Entry 9JPU (electron microscopy, 3.25 A resolution); this record covers chains C and L of the 9 polymer chains in the assembly.

[Chain C]
Molecule: V(D)J recombination-activating protein 1
Organism: Mus musculus
Notes: EC 3.1.-.-, 2.3.2.27
Reference sequence: P15919 (RAG1_MOUSE); residue numbers follow UniProt; this construct covers 1-1040
Chain sequence (1040 residues; each row starts with the number of its first residue):
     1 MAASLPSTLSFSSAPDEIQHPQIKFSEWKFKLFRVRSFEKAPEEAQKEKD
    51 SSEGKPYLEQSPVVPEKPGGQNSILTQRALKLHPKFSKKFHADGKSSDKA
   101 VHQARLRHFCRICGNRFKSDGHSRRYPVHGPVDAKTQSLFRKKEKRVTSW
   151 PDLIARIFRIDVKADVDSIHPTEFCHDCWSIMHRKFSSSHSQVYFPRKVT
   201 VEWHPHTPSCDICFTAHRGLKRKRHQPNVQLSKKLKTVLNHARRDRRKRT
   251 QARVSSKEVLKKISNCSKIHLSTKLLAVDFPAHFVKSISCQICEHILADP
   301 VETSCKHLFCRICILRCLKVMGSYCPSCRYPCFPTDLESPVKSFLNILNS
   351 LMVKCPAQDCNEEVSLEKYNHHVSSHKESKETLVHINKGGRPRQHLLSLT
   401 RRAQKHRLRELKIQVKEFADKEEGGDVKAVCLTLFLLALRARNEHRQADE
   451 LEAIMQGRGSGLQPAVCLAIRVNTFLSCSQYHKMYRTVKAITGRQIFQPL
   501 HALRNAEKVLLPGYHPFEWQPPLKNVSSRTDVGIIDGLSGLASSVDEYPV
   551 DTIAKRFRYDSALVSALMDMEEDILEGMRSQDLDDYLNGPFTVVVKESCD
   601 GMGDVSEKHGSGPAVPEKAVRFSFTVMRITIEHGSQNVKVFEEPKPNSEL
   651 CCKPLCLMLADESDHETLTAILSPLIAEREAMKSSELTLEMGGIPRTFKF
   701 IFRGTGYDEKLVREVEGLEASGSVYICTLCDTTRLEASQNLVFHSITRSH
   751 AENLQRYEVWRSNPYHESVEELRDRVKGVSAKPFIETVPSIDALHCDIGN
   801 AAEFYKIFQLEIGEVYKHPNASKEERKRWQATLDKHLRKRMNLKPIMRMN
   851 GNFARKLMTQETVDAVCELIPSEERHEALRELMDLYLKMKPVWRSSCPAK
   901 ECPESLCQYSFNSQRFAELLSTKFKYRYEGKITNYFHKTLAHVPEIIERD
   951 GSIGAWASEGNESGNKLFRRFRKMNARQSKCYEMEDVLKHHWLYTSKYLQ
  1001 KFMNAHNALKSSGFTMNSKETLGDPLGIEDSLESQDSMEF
Unresolved in the structure: 1-460, 1008-1040
Bound ions: Ca2+: Asp600, Glu962 (shared with 1 residue of chain G); Zn2+: Cys727, Cys730, His937, His942
Curated features (UniProtKB/Swiss-Prot):
  - zinc finger: Cys290 to Arg329 (RING-type), Leu351 to Lys380 (RAG1-type)
  - DNA-binding region: Gly389 to Gln456 (NBD)
  - binding site (Zn(2+)): Cys266, His270, Cys290, Cys293, His295, Cys305, His307, Cys310, Cys313, Cys325, Cys328, Cys355, Cys360, His372, His376
  - binding site (a divalent metal cation): Asp600, Asp708, Glu962
  - site: Trp893 (Essential for DNA hairpin formation, participates in base-stacking interactions near the cleavage site)
  - cross-link: Lys233 (Glycyl lysine isopeptide (Lys-Gly) (interchain with G-Cter in ubiquitin))
  - mutagenesis: Lys233 (K233M: Abolishes autoubiquitination), His307 (H307A: Displays lower E3 ligase activity and affects the joining step of V(D)J recombination), Cys325 (C325G: Loss of E3 ligase activity and affects the joining step of V(D)J recombination), Arg391 (R391A: Defects in converting nicked products to hairpins; R391L: Impairs DNA-binding and hairpin formation while maintaining some nicking activity), Arg393 (R393A: Impairs DNA-binding and hairpin formation while maintaining some nicking activity), Arg401 (R401A: Allows robust hairpin activity), Arg402 (R402A: Defects in converting nicked products to hairpins), Lys405 (K405A: Reduced hairpin activity), His406 (H406A: Allows robust hairpin activity), Arg407 (R407A: Impairs DNA-binding and reduces hairpin formation without affecting nicking activity), Asn443 (N443A: Impairs DNA-binding; when associated with A-445), His445 (H445A: Impairs DNA-binding; when associated with A-443), 23 further mutagenesis entries in UniProt

[Chain L]
Molecule: 15-nt DNA strand
Sequence (15 nucleotides; each row starts with the number of its first residue):
    17 CACAGTGATACAGCC

[Chain C / chain L interface]
Residue-residue contacts (18):
  Ser477(C) with DT22(L), hydrogen bond to the phosphate; DG23(L), phosphate contact
  Cys478(C) with DG23(L), hydrogen bond to the phosphate
  Ser479(C) with DG23(L), hydrogen bond to the phosphate
  Gln480(C) with DG21(L), hydrogen bond to the phosphate
  Lys483(C) with DG21(L), salt bridge to the phosphate
  Arg504(C) with DA24(L), salt bridge to the phosphate; DT25(L), base contact
  Met974(C) with DT22(L), phosphate contact; DG23(L), phosphate contact
  Asn975(C) with DG23(L), phosphate contact
  Ala976(C) with DT22(L), sugar contact
  Arg977(C) with DT22(L), base contact; DG23(L), base contact; DA24(L), hydrogen bond to the sugar
  Gln978(C) with DG21(L), base contact; DT22(L), base contact
  Lys989(C) with DA24(L), salt bridge to the phosphate
Other interface residues (no listed pair), chain C (14 interface residues in all): Lys973, Asp986

[Summary]
The interface between chain C and chain L involves 14 residues on one side and 5 on the other; the contacts
include 5 hydrogen bonds and 3 salt bridges. Polar contacts include Arg977(C)-DA24(L), Ser477(C)-DT22(L) and
Cys478(C)-DG23(L).
Chain C is V(D)J recombination-activating protein 1 (Mus musculus) and chain L is a 15-nt DNA strand; the
structure, CryoEM structure of mouse RAG SEC-PHD, was determined by electron microscopy, deposited together
with 9JPX, 9JQN, 9JTS and 9JTU.
